8J5O - chains L and M of the 36 polymer chains in the assembly; structure by electron microscopy, 2.90 A resolution.

[Chain L]
Protein: Reaction center protein L chain
Organism: Roseiflexus castenholzii DSM 13941
UniProtKB: A7NQE8 (A7NQE8_ROSCS); residue numbers follow UniProt; this construct covers 1-315
Sequence (315 residues; each row starts with the number of its first residue):
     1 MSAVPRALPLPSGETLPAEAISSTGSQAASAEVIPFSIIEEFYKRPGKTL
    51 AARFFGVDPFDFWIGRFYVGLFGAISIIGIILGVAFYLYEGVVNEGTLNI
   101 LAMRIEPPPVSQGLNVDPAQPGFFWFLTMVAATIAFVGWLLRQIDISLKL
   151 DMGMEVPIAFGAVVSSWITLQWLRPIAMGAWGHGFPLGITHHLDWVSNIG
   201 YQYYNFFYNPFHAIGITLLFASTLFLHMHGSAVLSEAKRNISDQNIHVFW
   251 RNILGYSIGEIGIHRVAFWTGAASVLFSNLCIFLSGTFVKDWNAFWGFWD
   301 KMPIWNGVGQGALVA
Disordered / not traced: 1-6, 19-28
Bound ions: Fe ion: H229 (shared with H542(M), E557(M) of chain M)
Residues lining bound ligands:
  - bacteriochlorophyll a (BCL), molecule 1: V84, Y87, F136, W167, F185, I189, H192, L193, V196
  - bacteriochlorophyll a (BCL), molecule 2: F136, V163, S166, W167, L170, V196, S197, I199, G200, Y201, F206, F207, H212, G215, I216, L219, F220, S278, N279, C281, I282
  - bacteriochlorophyll a (BCL), molecule 3: V196, Y201, F207, F220
  - bacteriopheophytin a (BPH), molecule 1: G79, I80, G83, V84, Y87, T128, A132, A135, F136, W139, Q143, V156, A159, F160, V163, W167, F185, L187, G188, I189, H192, G271, A272, S274, V275
  - bacteriopheophytin a (BPH), molecule 2: A213, I216, T217, F220, A221, L224
  - bacteriopheophytin a (BPH), molecule 3: F220, T223, L224, H227, M228, I253, L254
  - Menaquinone 11 (MQE; 2-methyl-3-[(2E,6E,10E,14E,18E,22E,26E,30E,34E,38E)-3,7,11,15,19,23,27,31,35,39,43-undecamethyltetratetraconta-2,6,10,1 4,18,22,26,30,34,38,42-undecaen-1-yl]naphthalene-1,4-dione), molecule 1: F60, I64, F67, V69, G73, A74, I75, I77, I78, I80, W139, R142
  - Menaquinone 11 (MQE), molecule 2: F225, M228, H229, A232, H247, W250, Y256, S257, I258, G259, E260, I263, V266, W269, T270, A273, F277

[Chain M]
Protein: Reaction center protein M chain
Organism: Roseiflexus castenholzii DSM 13941
UniProtKB: A7NQE8 (A7NQE8_ROSCS); residues 335-641 here = UniProt positions 335-641
Sequence (307 residues; each row starts with the number of its first residue):
   335 PIDLHDEEYRDGLEGTIAKPPGHVGWMQRLLGEGQVGPIYVGLWGVISFI
   385 TFFASAFIILVDYGRQVGWNPIIYLREFWNLAVYPPPTEYGLSWNVPWDK
   435 GGAWLAATFFLHISVLTWWARLYTRAKATGVGTQLAWGFASALSLYFVIY
   485 LFHPLALGNWSAAPGHGFRAILDWTNYVSIHWGNFYYNPFHMLSIFFLLG
   535 STLLLAMHGATIVATSKWKSEMEFTEMMAEGPGTQRAQLFWRWVMGWNAN
   585 SYNIHIWAWWFAAFTAITGAIGLFLSGTLVPDWYAWGETAKIVAPWPNPD
   635 WAQYVFR
Disordered / not traced: 641
Bound ions: Fe ion: H542, E557 (shared with H229(L) of chain L)
Residues lining bound ligands:
  - bacteriochlorophyll a (BCL), molecule 1: F386, L445, V449, A476, L479, Y480, I483, W508, T509, N510, V512, S513, N518, F519, Y520, H525, S528, I529, L532, G603, A604, G606, L607
  - bacteriochlorophyll a (BCL), molecule 2: T509, Y520, L533
  - bacteriochlorophyll a (BCL), molecule 3: Y520, M526, I529, F530, L533, G534, L537
  - bacteriopheophytin a (BPH), molecule 1: S382, F383, F386, S448, V449, W452, L456, L469, G472, F473, A476, A596, A600
  - bacteriopheophytin a (BPH), molecule 2: F386, I393, L445, Y480, I483, Y484, P498, F502, I505, L506, W508, T509
  - bacteriopheophytin a (BPH), molecule 3: L533, T536, L537, A540, M541, W575, M579
  - Menaquinone 11 (MQE; 2-methyl-3-[(2E,6E,10E,14E,18E,22E,26E,30E,34E,38E)-3,7,11,15,19,23,27,31,35,39,43-undecamethyltetratetraconta-2,6,10,1 4,18,22,26,30,34,38,42-undecaen-1-yl]naphthalene-1,4-dione), molecule 1: F386, F387, A390, I393, L394, Y397, F412, H500, G501, F502, I505
  - Menaquinone 11 (MQE), molecule 2: L537, L538, M541, H542, T545, I546, A571, Q572, W575, M579, W581, N582, A583, N584, S585, I588, W591, F595

[How chain L and chain M interact]
Contacting residue pairs - 164 pairs, chain L then chain M:
  P11(L) - M561(M)
  P11(L) - M562(M)
  P11(L) - N584(M)
  S12(L) - Y586(M)
  A31(L) - A563(M)  hydrophobic
  F36(L) - Q572(M)
  F36(L) - L573(M)  hydrophobic
  F36(L) - R576(M)
  I39(L) - Q569(M)
  I39(L) - L573(M)
  E40(L) - L573(M)
  E40(L) - R576(M)  salt bridge
  E40(L) - W577(M)  hydrogen bond
  Y43(L) - Q569(M)  hydrogen bond
  Y43(L) - R570(M)
  Y43(L) - L573(M)  hydrophobic
  Y43(L) - W577(M)
  W63(L) - W577(M)
  R66(L) - R576(M)
  R66(L) - W577(M)
  R66(L) - G580(M)  hydrogen bond (side chain-backbone)
  F67(L) - W577(M)
  F67(L) - V578(M)
  F67(L) - M579(M)
  F67(L) - G580(M)
  Y68(L) - W577(M)
  L101(L) - I626(M)
  A102(L) - A628(M)
  A102(L) - P629(M)
  R104(L) - P629(M)  hydrogen bond (side chain-backbone)
  R104(L) - W630(M)
  E106(L) - W630(M)
  P109(L) - D634(M)
  V110(L) - D634(M)  hydrogen bond (backbone-side chain)
  V110(L) - Q637(M)
  W139(L) - V578(M)
  R142(L) - W577(M)  hydrogen bond (side chain-backbone)
  R142(L) - V578(M)  hydrogen bond (side chain-backbone)
  Q143(L) - F574(M)
  Q143(L) - W575(M)
  I146(L) - F574(M)  hydrophobic
  I146(L) - W577(M)
  I146(L) - V578(M)  hydrophobic
  S147(L) - F574(M)
  L150(L) - R570(M)  hydrogen bond (backbone-side chain)
  L150(L) - F574(M)
  D151(L) - W552(M)
  M152(L) - A548(M)  hydrophobic
  M152(L) - T549(M)
  M152(L) - F574(M)  hydrophobic
  G153(L) - A548(M)  hydrogen bond (backbone-backbone)
  E155(L) - A544(M)
  E155(L) - V547(M)
  E155(L) - A548(M)
  V156(L) - A544(M)  hydrophobic
  V156(L) - T545(M)
  G182(L) - Q637(M)  hydrogen bond (backbone-side chain)
  H183(L) - Q637(M)
  T190(L) - Y521(M)
  T190(L) - I626(M)
  H191(L) - W630(M)
  L193(L) - Y520(M)  hydrophobic
  D194(L) - Y521(M)  hydrogen bond
  W195(L) - Q637(M)  hydrogen bond
  W195(L) - Y638(M)
  V196(L) - Y520(M)
  S197(L) - Y520(M)
  N198(L) - W635(M)
  N198(L) - Y638(M)
  I199(L) - Q637(M)
  I199(L) - Y638(M)  hydrophobic
  Y201(L) - N510(M)  hydrogen bond
  Y201(L) - I514(M)
  Q202(L) - Q637(M)
  Q202(L) - Y638(M)
  Q202(L) - F640(M)
  Y203(L) - F640(M)  hydrophobic
  F207(L) - L506(M)
  F207(L) - N510(M)
  Y208(L) - R503(M)  hydrogen bond
  Y208(L) - D507(M)  hydrogen bond
  L219(L) - T536(M)
  S222(L) - L539(M)
  T223(L) - L532(M)
  L226(L) - S535(M)
  L226(L) - L539(M)  hydrophobic
  L226(L) - A592(M)  hydrophobic
  H227(L) - G472(M)
  H227(L) - W593(M)
  H227(L) - A596(M)
  H227(L) - A597(M)
  H229(L) - H589(M)
  S231(L) - Q468(M)
  S231(L) - L469(M)
  S231(L) - W593(M)  hydrogen bond
  V233(L) - H589(M)
  L234(L) - Q468(M)  hydrogen bond (backbone-side chain)
  L234(L) - Y586(M)  hydrophobic
  L234(L) - I590(M)  hydrophobic
  S235(L) - V465(M)
  S235(L) - G466(M)  hydrogen bond (backbone-backbone)
  S235(L) - Q468(M)
  E236(L) - F558(M)
  A237(L) - M561(M)  hydrophobic
  A237(L) - Y586(M)  hydrophobic
  K238(L) - Y586(M)
  R239(L) - G464(M)  hydrogen bond (side chain-backbone)
  I241(L) - F558(M)  hydrophobic
  S242(L) - L338(M)
  D243(L) - F558(M)
  Q244(L) - L338(M)
  N245(L) - L338(M)
  N245(L) - T463(M)  hydrogen bond (side chain-backbone)
  V248(L) - L338(M)  hydrophobic
  F249(L) - A460(M)  hydrophobic
  F249(L) - T463(M)
  R251(L) - E342(M)  salt bridge
  R251(L) - P372(M)
  R251(L) - I373(M)
  N252(L) - E341(M)
  N252(L) - I373(M)
  N252(L) - Y374(M)  hydrogen bond (backbone-backbone)
  N252(L) - R455(M)  hydrogen bond (backbone-side chain)
  N252(L) - R459(M)  hydrogen bond
  I253(L) - L456(M)  hydrophobic
  I253(L) - R459(M)
  L254(L) - I373(M)
  G255(L) - V370(M)
  G255(L) - I373(M)
  Y256(L) - E367(M)  hydrogen bond (side chain-backbone)
  Y256(L) - Q369(M)
  S257(L) - E367(M)  hydrogen bond
  I258(L) - L365(M)  hydrophobic
  I258(L) - E367(M)
  G259(L) - E367(M)
  E260(L) - E555(M)
  E260(L) - M556(M)
  I261(L) - L365(M)
  I261(L) - S550(M)
  I261(L) - E555(M)
  G262(L) - L365(M)
  H264(L) - G543(M)
  H264(L) - I546(M)
  H264(L) - V547(M)
  H264(L) - E557(M)  salt bridge
  R265(L) - L364(M)
  R265(L) - V547(M)
  A267(L) - L539(M)  hydrophobic
  W269(L) - L364(M)  hydrophobic
  W269(L) - L365(M)  hydrophobic
  K290(L) - F640(M)
  W299(L) - R410(M)  hydrogen bond (side chain-backbone)
  D300(L) - R410(M)
  D300(L) - E411(M)
  W305(L) - I406(M)  hydrophobic
  W305(L) - R410(M)
  V308(L) - I406(M)  hydrophobic
  V308(L) - I407(M)
  V308(L) - R410(M)
  G309(L) - I407(M)
  L313(L) - V401(M)
  L313(L) - R410(M)  hydrogen bond (backbone-side chain)
  V314(L) - R410(M)
  A315(L) - R410(M)
Other interface residues (no listed pair), chain L (104 interface residues in all): L10, K44, N99, M103, Y204, F220, F225, M228, G230, H247, W250, V266, F268, I304
Other interface residues (no listed pair), chain M (104 interface residues in all): T350, M361, G366, G368, G371, Q400, G402, N404, W413, W452, T509, L533, L538, H542, E560, E564, P566, W581, K625, V627, P631, V639

[Overview]
The chain L/chain M interface involves 104 residues from each chain; the contacts include 27 hydrogen bonds
and 3 salt bridges. Polar contacts include E40(L)-R576(M), R251(L)-E342(M) and H264(L)-E557(M).
Here chain L is Reaction center protein L chain and chain M is Reaction center protein M chain, both from
Roseiflexus castenholzii DSM 13941. Entry 8J5O (Cryo-EM structure of native RC-LH complex from Roseiflexus
castenholzii at 100lux) was determined by electron microscopy (same publication as 8HJU, 8HJV and 8J5P).
